Entry 1BCW (X-ray diffraction, 2.10 A resolution); this record covers chain A.

[Chain A]
Protein: Annexin V
Organism: Rattus norvegicus
UniProt: P14668 (ANXA5_RAT); residues 2-319 here correspond to UniProt positions 1-318 (UniProt number = residue number - 1)
Amino-acid sequence (319 residues; row label = number of the first residue in the row):
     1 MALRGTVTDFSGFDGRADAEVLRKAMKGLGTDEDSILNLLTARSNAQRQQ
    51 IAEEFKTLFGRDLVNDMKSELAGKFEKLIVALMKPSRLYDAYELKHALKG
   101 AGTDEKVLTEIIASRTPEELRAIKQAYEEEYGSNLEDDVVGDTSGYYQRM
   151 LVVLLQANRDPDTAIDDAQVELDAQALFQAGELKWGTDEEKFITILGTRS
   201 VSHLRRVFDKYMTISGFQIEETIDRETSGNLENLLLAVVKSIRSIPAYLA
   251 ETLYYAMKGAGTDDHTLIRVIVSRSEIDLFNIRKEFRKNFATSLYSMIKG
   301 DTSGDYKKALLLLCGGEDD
Disordered / not traced: 1
Construct notes: engineered mutation Ala72 (Thr71 in P14668)
Ion coordination: Ca2+ site 1: Met26, Gly28, Gly30, Glu70; Ca2+ site 2: Lys68, Leu71, Glu76; Ca2+ site 3: Gly181, Lys184, Gly186, Glu226; Ca2+ site 4: Asp224, Thr227, Glu232; Ca2+ site 5: Met257, Gly259, Ala260, Gly261, Asp301
UniProt features mapped onto this chain:
  - motif: Leu313, Gly316, Asp319 ([IL]-x-C-x-x-[DE] motif)

[Overview]
Met26, Gly28, Gly30 and Glu70 coordinate Ca2+ site 1. The Ca2+ site 2 is built by Lys68, Leu71 and Glu76.
Chain A is Annexin V (Rattus norvegicus); the structure, Recombinant rat annexin V, T72A mutant, was
determined by X-ray diffraction together with 1BC0, 1BC1, 1BC3, 1BCY and 1BCZ from the same study.
